8RVG - chain A; structure by X-ray diffraction, 1.90 A resolution.

# Chain A
Protein: Botulinum neurotoxin A heavy chain
From: Clostridium botulinum
UniProt: P0DPI0 (BXA1_CLOBO); residues 876-1296 here = UniProt positions 876-1296
Chain sequence (444 residues; row label = number of the first residue in the row):
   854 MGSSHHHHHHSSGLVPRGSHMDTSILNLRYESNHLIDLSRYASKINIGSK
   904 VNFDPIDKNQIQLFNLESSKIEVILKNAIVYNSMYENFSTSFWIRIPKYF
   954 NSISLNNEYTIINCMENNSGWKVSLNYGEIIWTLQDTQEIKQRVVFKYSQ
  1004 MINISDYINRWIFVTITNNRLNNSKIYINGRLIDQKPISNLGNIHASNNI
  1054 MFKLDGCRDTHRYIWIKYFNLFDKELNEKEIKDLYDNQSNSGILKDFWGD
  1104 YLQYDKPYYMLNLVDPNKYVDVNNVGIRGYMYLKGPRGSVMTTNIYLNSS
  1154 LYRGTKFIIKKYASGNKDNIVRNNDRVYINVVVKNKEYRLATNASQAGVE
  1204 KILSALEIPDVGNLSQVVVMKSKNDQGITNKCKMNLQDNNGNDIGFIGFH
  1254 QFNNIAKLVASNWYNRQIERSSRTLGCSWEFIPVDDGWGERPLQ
Unresolved in the structure: 854-871, 1228-1230, 1271-1274
Sequence notes: initiating methionine (854); expression tag (855-875, 1297); engineered mutation Val1117 (Tyr in P0DPI0)
Curated features (UniProtKB/Swiss-Prot):
  - region: Phe1252, His1253 (Interaction with host ganglioside GT1b)
  - motif: Ser1264 to Tyr1267 (Host ganglioside-binding motif)
  - binding site (a ganglioside GT1b (d18:1(4E))): Glu1203
  - mutagenesis: Phe953 (F953G: Whole toxin has 50-fold reduction in toxicity, almost no binding of RBD to neurons; F953R: Whole toxin is non-toxic, almost no binding of RBD to neurons), Glu982 (E982A/Q: Decreased binding of NTNHA by receptor-binding domain (RBD) at pH 7.5), Lys1000 (K1000A: Decreased binding of NTNHA by RBD at pH 6.0, none at pH 7.5), Asp1037 (D1037A/N: Decreased binding of NTNHA by RBD at pH 7.5), His1064 (H1064G/R: Whole toxin has reduced toxicity, dramatically reduced binding of RBD to neurons), Asp1118 (D1118A: Decreased binding of NTNHA by RBD at pH 7.5), Thr1145 to Thr1146 (No binding of RBD to neurons. Loss of binding to SV2C), Arg1156 (R1156E: Decreased binding of RBD to SV2C, substantial binding to neurons), Asp1171 (D1171A: Decreased binding of NTNHA by RBD at pH 7.5), Glu1203 (E1203L: Strongly reduced toxicity, heavy chain has very strongly reduced binding to synaptosomes, decreased binding to gangioside GT1b), His1253 (H1253A: Strongly reduced toxicity, heavy chain has very strongly reduced binding to synaptosomes, decrease in ganglioside GT1b binding ...), Ser1264 (S1264A: Reduced toxicity, heavy chain has strongly reduced binding to synaptosomes, heavy chain binds less GT1b), 5 further mutagenesis entries in UniProt
From the paper describing this entry:
  - binding site for N-acetyl-alpha-neuraminic acid: Val1117, Asp1118, Tyr1267, Thr1277 to Gly1279
  - binding site for beta-D-galactopyranose: Trp1266 (proposed by the authors, not directly observed)
  - conformationally variable residues (loop rearrangement, order/disorder transition): Ser1225 to Asn1233, Gln1270 to Gly1279
  - specificity-determining residues: His1253
  - mutagenesis - L1278F, L1278H, L1278Y: increased binding to synaptosomes
  - mutagenesis - H1253K: decreased binding to GD1a
  - mutagenesis - H1253K: unchanged binding to GT1b
  - mutagenesis - H1253K: increased binding to GM1a
  - mutagenesis - H1253K: increased binding to GD1b
  - mutagenesis - Y1117V/H1253K (Kd 0.22 mM): increased binding to GD1a

# Overview
Curated annotation (UniProt) lists ganglioside GT1b (d18:1(4E))-binding residue Glu1203 and 17 mutagenesis
sites. From the paper: a binding site for N-acetyl-alpha-neuraminic acid at Val1117, Asp1118 and Tyr1267 among
others; L1278F, L1278H and L1278Y increase binding to synaptosomes; 5 substitutions were tested in all.
Chain A is Botulinum neurotoxin A heavy chain (Clostridium botulinum); the structure, Structure of the binding
domain of BoNT/A mutant Y1117V in complex with the GD1a ganglioside receptor, was determined by X-ray
diffraction, deposited together with 8RVH and 8RVI.
